Entry 1DZX (X-ray diffraction, 2.18 A resolution); this record covers chain P.

[Chain P]
Protein: L-fuculose phosphate aldolase
From: Escherichia coli
Notes: EC 4.1.2.17
UniProtKB: A0A037YR34 (A0A037YR34_ECOLX); numbering as in UniProt (aligned over 1-215)
Amino-acid sequence (215 residues; numbered 1 to 215; the number before each row is that of its first residue):
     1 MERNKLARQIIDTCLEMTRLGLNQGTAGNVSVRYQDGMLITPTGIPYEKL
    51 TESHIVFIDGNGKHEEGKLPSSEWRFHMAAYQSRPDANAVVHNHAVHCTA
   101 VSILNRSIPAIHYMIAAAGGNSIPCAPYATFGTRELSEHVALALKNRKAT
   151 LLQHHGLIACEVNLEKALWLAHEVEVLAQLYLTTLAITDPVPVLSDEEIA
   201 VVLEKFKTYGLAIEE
Not modelled in the structure: 209-215
Construct notes: engineered mutation Ala212 (Arg in A0A037YR34)
Glycans and other covalent adducts: beta-mercaptoethanol (BME) linked to Cys14
Metal / ion sites: Zn2+: Glu73, His92, His94, His155

[In short]
The Zn2+ site is built by Glu73, His92, His94 and His155.
Chain P is L-fuculose phosphate aldolase (Escherichia coli); the structure, L-Fuculose-1-Phosphate Aldolase
from Escherichia coli Mutant R212A, was determined by X-ray diffraction together with 1DZU, 1DZV, 1DZW, 1DZY
and 1DZZ from the same study.
